2RKJ - chains A and B of the 4 polymer chains in the assembly; structure by X-ray diffraction, 4.50 A resolution (low resolution: residue-level contacts below are approximate; hydrogen-bond / salt-bridge calls are withheld).

[Chain A (and B)]
Name: Tyrosyl-tRNA synthetase
From: Neurospora crassa
Notes: EC 6.1.1.1; chain B of this document is another copy of the same molecule, construct and numbering; everything in this record applies to it too
UniProt: P12063 (SYYM_NEUCR); residues 33-423 here = UniProt positions 33-423
Sequence (392 residues; numbered 32 to 423; the number before each row is that of its first residue):
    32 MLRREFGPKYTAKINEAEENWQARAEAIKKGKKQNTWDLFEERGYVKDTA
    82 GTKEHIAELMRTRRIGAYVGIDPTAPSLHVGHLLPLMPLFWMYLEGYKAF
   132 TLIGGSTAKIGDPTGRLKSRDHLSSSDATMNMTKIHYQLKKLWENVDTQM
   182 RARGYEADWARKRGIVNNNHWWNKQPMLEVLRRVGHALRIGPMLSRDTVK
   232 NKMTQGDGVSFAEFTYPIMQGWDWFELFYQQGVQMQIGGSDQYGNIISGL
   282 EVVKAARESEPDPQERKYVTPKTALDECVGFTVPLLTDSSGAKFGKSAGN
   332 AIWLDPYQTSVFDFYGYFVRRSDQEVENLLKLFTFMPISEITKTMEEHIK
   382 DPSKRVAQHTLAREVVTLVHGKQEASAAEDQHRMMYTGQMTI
Disordered / not traced: 32-38, 147-157, 417-423
Differences from the reference sequence: initiating methionine (32)

[Interface between chain A and chain B]
Residue-residue contacts (65; chain A residue first):
  Ser137(A) - Leu209(B)
  Lys140(A) - Arg213(B)
  Lys140(A) - His217(B)
  Ile141(A) - His217(B)
  Trp203(A) - Met208(B)
  Trp203(A) - Leu209(B)
  Asn204(A) - Pro207(B)
  Asn204(A) - Leu209(B)
  Lys205(A) - Lys205(B)
  Lys205(A) - Pro207(B)
  Gln206(A) - Gln206(B)
  Gln206(A) - Pro207(B)
  Gln206(A) - Met208(B)
  Pro207(A) - Lys205(B)
  Pro207(A) - Gln206(B)
  Met208(A) - Trp203(B)
  Met208(A) - Gln206(B)
  Met208(A) - Met208(B)
  Met208(A) - Val211(B)
  Leu209(A) - Ser137(B)
  Leu209(A) - Trp203(B)
  Leu209(A) - Asn204(B)
  Val211(A) - Met208(B)
  Leu212(A) - Ala243(B)
  Leu212(A) - Thr246(B)
  Leu212(A) - Met250(B)
  Arg213(A) - Lys140(B)
  Gly216(A) - Ser241(B)
  Gly216(A) - Phe242(B)
  Gly216(A) - Ala243(B)
  His217(A) - Lys140(B)
  His217(A) - Ile141(B)
  His217(A) - Ser241(B)
  Leu219(A) - Ser241(B)
  Leu219(A) - Phe242(B)
  Arg220(A) - Met234(B)
  Arg220(A) - Gly239(B)
  Arg220(A) - Val240(B)
  Arg220(A) - Ser241(B)
  Ile221(A) - Leu225(B)
  Ile221(A) - Met234(B)
  Ile221(A) - Val240(B)
  Ile221(A) - Ser241(B)
  Leu225(A) - Leu225(B)
  Met234(A) - Ile221(B)
  Met234(A) - Gly222(B)
  Asp238(A) - Arg220(B)
  Gly239(A) - Arg220(B)
  Val240(A) - Leu219(B)
  Val240(A) - Arg220(B)
  Val240(A) - Ile221(B)
  Ser241(A) - Gly216(B)
  Ser241(A) - Leu219(B)
  Phe242(A) - Gly216(B)
  Phe242(A) - Leu219(B)
  Phe242(A) - Phe242(B)
  Phe242(A) - Phe245(B)
  Phe242(A) - Thr246(B)
  Phe242(A) - Ile249(B)
  Ala243(A) - Leu212(B)
  Phe245(A) - Ile221(B)
  Phe245(A) - Phe245(B)
  Thr246(A) - Phe242(B)
  Ile249(A) - Phe242(B)
  Met250(A) - Leu212(B)
Also at the interface, not in a pair above, chain B (32 interface residues in all): Lys233, Asp238

[Overview]
Chain A and chain B form an interface of 30 and 32 residues respectively.
Chain A and chain B are both Tyrosyl-tRNA synthetase (Neurospora crassa); the structure, Cocrystal structure
of a tyrosyl-tRNA synthetase splicing factor with a group I intron RNA, was determined by X-ray diffraction.
